Entry 9PCX (electron microscopy, 4.03 A resolution (low resolution: residue-level contacts below are approximate; hydrogen-bond / salt-bridge calls are withheld)); this record covers chains J and G of the 14 polymer chains in the assembly.

== Chain J ==
Molecule: Synaptosomal-associated protein 25, Synaptosomal-associated protein 25, Alpha-soluble NSF attachment protein chimera
Source organism: Rattus norvegicus
UniProtKB: P60881 (SNP25_RAT); residues 1-206 carry their UniProt numbers (206 of 501 residues fall inside the UniProt entry; the rest is not from it)
Chain sequence (518 residues; numbered -15 to 502; the number before each row is that of its first residue; numbers below 1 keep their minus sign (Met-15 is residue -15)):
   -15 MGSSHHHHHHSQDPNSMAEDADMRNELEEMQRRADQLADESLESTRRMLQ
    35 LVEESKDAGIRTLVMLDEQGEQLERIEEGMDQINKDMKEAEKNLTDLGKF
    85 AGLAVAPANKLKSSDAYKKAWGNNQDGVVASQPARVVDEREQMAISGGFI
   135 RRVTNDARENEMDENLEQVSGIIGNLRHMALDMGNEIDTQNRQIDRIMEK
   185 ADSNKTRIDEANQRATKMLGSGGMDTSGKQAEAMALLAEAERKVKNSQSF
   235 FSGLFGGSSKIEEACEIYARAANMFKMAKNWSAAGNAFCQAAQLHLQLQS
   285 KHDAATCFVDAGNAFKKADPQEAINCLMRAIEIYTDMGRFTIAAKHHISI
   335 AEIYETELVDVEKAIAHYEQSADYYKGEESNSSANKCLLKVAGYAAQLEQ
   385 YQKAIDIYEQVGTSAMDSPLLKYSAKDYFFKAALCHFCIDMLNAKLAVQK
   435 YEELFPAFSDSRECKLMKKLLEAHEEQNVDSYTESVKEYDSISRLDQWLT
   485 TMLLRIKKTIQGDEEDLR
Unresolved in the structure: -15 to 16, 84-502
Construct notes: expression tag (-15 to 0); conflict Ala85 (Cys in P60881), Ala88 (Cys in P60881), Ala90 (Cys in P60881), Ala92 (Cys in P60881); linker (207)
Curated features (UniProtKB/Swiss-Prot):
  - region: Gly111 to Val120 (Interaction with ZDHHC13 and ZDHHC17)
  - site ((Microbial infection) Cleavage): Arg180, Ile181, Gln197, Arg198
  - modified residue: Thr138 (Phosphothreonine), Ser154 (Phosphoserine), Ser187 (Phosphoserine)

== Chain G ==
Molecule: Syntaxin-1A
Source organism: Rattus norvegicus
UniProtKB: P32851 (STX1A_RAT); numbering as in UniProt (aligned over 1-267)
Chain sequence (267 residues; numbered 1 to 267; the number before each row is that of its first residue):
     1 MKDRTQELRTAKDSDDDDDVTVTVDRDRFMDEFFEQVEEIRGFIDKIAEN
    51 VEEVKRKHSAILASPNPDEKTKEELEELMSDIKKTANKVRSKLKSIEQSI
   101 EQEEGLNRSSADLRIRKTQHSTLSRKFVEVMSEYNATQSDYRERCKGRIQ
   151 RQLEITGRTTTSEELEDMLESGNPAIFASGIIMDSSISKQALSEIETRHS
   201 EIIKLENSIRELHDMFMDMAMLVESQGEMIDRIEYNVEHAVDYVERAVSD
   251 TKKAVKYQSKARRKKIM
Unresolved in the structure: 1-179, 260-267
Curated features (UniProtKB/Swiss-Prot):
  - site: Lys253, Ala254 (Microbial infection: Cleavage)
  - modified residue (Phosphoserine): Ser14, Ser64, Ser95, Ser188
  - cross-link (Glycyl lysine isopeptide (Lys-Gly)): Lys252 (interchain with G-Cter in SUMO), Lys253 (interchain with G-Cter in SUMO), Lys256 (interchain with G-Cter in SUMO)

== Interface between chain J and chain G ==
Residue-residue contacts - 22 pairs, chain J then chain G:
  Thr29(J) with Glu201(G)
  Met32(J) with Leu205(G)
  Leu33(J) with Lys204(G)
  Val36(J) with Ser208(G)
  Lys40(J) with Glu211(G)
  Ile44(J) with Met215(G)
  Leu47(J) with Met215(G); Met219(G)
  Leu50(J) with Met219(G); Val223(G)
  Leu57(J) with Gln226(G); Met229(G); Ile230(G)
  Glu61(J) with Met229(G); Arg232(G); Ile233(G)
  Met64(J) with Ile233(G); Asn236(G)
  Asn68(J) with Ala240(G)
  Glu75(J) with Tyr243(G)
  Lys76(J) with Tyr243(G)
  Thr79(J) with Thr251(G)
Interface residues without a listed pair, chain J (20 interface residues in all): Leu26, Gly43, Gly54, Met71, Lys72
Interface residues without a listed pair, chain G (21 interface residues in all): Thr197, Leu222, Val244, Ala247

== Overview ==
20 residues of chain J face 21 of chain G across their interface.
Chain J is Synaptosomal-associated protein 25, Synaptosomal-associated protein 25, Alpha-soluble NSF
attachment protein chimera and chain G is Syntaxin-1A, both from Rattus norvegicus; the structure, 22bin20S
complex (NSF-alphaSNAP-2:2 syntaxin-1a:SNAP-25), hydrolyzing, class 14, was determined by electron microscopy
(same publication as 9OJR, 9OJU, 9OJZ, 9OK3, 9OK5, 9OKC and 17 further entries).
